PDB entry 8WSU | X-ray diffraction, 3.30 A resolution | chains B and E of the 6 polymer chains in the assembly

Chain B (and E):
Protein: Ab-H
From: Homo sapiens
Notes: chain E of this document is another copy of the same molecule, construct and numbering; everything in this record applies to it too
Amino-acid sequence (224 residues; each row starts with the number of its first residue):
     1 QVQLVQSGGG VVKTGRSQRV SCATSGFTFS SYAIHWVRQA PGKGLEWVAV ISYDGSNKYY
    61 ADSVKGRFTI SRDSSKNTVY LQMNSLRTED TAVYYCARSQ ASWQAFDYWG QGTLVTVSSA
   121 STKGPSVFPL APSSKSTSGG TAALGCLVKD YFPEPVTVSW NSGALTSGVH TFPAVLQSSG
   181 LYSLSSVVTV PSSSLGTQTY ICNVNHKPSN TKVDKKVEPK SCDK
Disulfides: Cys-22/Cys-96, Cys-146/Cys-202

How chain B and chain E interact:
Contacting residue pairs - 22 pairs, chain B then chain E:
  Ile-201(B) with Lys-212(E)
  Lys-207(B) with Lys-216(E)
  Ser-209(B) with Lys-215(E), hydrogen bond (backbone-side chain)
  Asn-210(B) with Asp-214(E); Lys-215(E); Lys-216(E), hydrogen bond (backbone-backbone); Glu-218(E), hydrogen bond
  Thr-211(B) with Asp-214(E); Lys-215(E), hydrogen bond
  Lys-212(B) with Ile-201(E); Lys-212(E); Val-213(E); Asp-214(E), hydrogen bond (backbone-backbone)
  Val-213(B) with Lys-212(E)
  Asp-214(B) with Asn-210(E); Thr-211(E); Lys-212(E), hydrogen bond (backbone-backbone)
  Lys-215(B) with Ser-209(E), hydrogen bond (side chain-backbone); Asn-210(E); Thr-211(E), hydrogen bond
  Lys-216(B) with Asn-210(E), hydrogen bond (backbone-backbone)
  Glu-218(B) with Asn-210(E), hydrogen bond

Overview:
Chain B and chain E form an interface of 11 and 10 residues respectively; the contacts include 10 hydrogen
bonds. Among the polar pairs are Ser-209(B)/Lys-215(E), Asn-210(B)/Glu-218(E) and Thr-211(B)/Lys-215(E).
Both chains are Ab-H (Homo sapiens). Entry 8WSU (Crystal structure of SFTSV Gc and antibody) was determined by
X-ray diffraction.
